PDB entry 3H1L | X-ray diffraction, 3.21 A resolution | chains Q and U of the 20 polymer chains in the assembly

Chain Q:
Name: Mitochondrial cytochrome C1, heme protein
Source organism: Gallus gallus
Notes: EC 1.10.2.2
Chain sequence (241 residues; numbered 1 to 241; the number before each row is that of its first residue):
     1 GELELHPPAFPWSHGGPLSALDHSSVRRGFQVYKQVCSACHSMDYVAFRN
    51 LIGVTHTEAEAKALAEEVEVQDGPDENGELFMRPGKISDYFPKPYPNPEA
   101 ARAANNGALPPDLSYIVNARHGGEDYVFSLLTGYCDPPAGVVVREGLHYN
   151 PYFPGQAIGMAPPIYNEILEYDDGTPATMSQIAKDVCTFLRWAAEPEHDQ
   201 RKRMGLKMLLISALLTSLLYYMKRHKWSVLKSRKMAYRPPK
Ion coordination: heme c Fe: His41, Met160
Small-molecule neighbours: heme c (HEC): Val32, Val36, Cys37, Ala39, Cys40, His41, Asn105, Ala108, Leu109, Pro110, Pro111, Leu113, Ile116, Arg120, Tyr126, Val127, Leu130, Leu131, Phe153, Ile158, Gly159, Met160, Pro163, Ile164, Val186, Leu190

Chain U:
Name: Mitochondrial ubiquinol-cytochrome C reductase 11 kDa protein, complex III subunit VIII
Source organism: Gallus gallus
Notes: EC 1.10.2.2
Chain sequence (77 residues; numbered 2 to 78; the number before each row is that of its first residue):
     2 LRGSGEEEEEELVDPLTTIREHCEQTEKCVKARERLELCDARVSSRSHTE
    52 EQCTEELFDFLHARDHCVAHKLFNKLK
Not modelled in the structure: 2-11
Disulfide bonds: Cys24-Cys68, Cys40-Cys54

Interface between chain Q and chain U:
Residue-residue contacts (43):
  Glu4(Q) with Phe59(U)
  Leu5(Q) with Phe59(U); Leu62(U), hydrophobic; His63(U)
  Phe10(Q) with Ala70(U), hydrophobic; Phe74(U), hydrophobic
  Pro11(Q) with Ala70(U); Phe74(U), hydrophobic
  Trp12(Q) with Phe74(U), hydrophobic
  Arg28(Q) with Lys78(U), hydrogen bond (side chain-backbone)
  Thr132(Q) with Arg21(U), hydrogen bond (backbone-side chain)
  Pro138(Q) with Cys54(U); Thr55(U); Leu58(U)
  Ala139(Q) with Asp41(U); Val44(U), hydrophobic; Gln53(U); Cys54(U), hydrogen bond (backbone-backbone)
  Gly140(Q) with Val44(U); Glu52(U); Gln53(U)
  Val141(Q) with Thr55(U)
  Pro151(Q) with Phe59(U), hydrophobic; Leu62(U), hydrophobic
  Tyr152(Q) with Asp66(U), hydrogen bond
  Gln156(Q) with Phe59(U)
  Asn166(Q) with Asp15(U)
  Glu167(Q) with Glu12(U); Leu13(U)
  Thr175(Q) with Lys78(U)
  Thr178(Q) with Val14(U); Asp15(U); Pro16(U)
  Met179(Q) with Asp15(U)
  Ser180(Q) with Asp15(U), hydrogen bond; Leu17(U); Leu73(U); Leu77(U)
  Gln181(Q) with Leu77(U); Lys78(U), hydrogen bond (side chain-backbone)
  Lys184(Q) with Phe74(U); Leu77(U); Lys78(U), hydrogen bond (side chain-backbone)
Also at the interface, not in a pair above, chain Q (28 interface residues in all): Leu3, Pro8, Asp136, Tyr149, Ala177, Asp185
Also at the interface, not in a pair above, chain U (26 interface residues in all): Ser45, Glu56, His67

In short:
28 residues of chain Q and 26 residues of chain U are in contact; the contacts include 7 hydrogen bonds. Among
the polar pairs are Arg28(Q)-Lys78(U), Thr132(Q)-Arg21(U) and Tyr152(Q)-Asp66(U). Chain Q binds heme c.
His41(Q) and Met160(Q) form the heme c Fe site.
Here chain Q is Mitochondrial cytochrome C1, heme protein and chain U is Mitochondrial ubiquinol-cytochrome C
reductase 11 kDa protein, complex III subunit VIII, both from Gallus gallus. Entry 3H1L (Chicken cytochrome
BC1 complex with ascochlorin bound at QO and QI sites) was determined by X-ray diffraction.
